Entry 6KD1 (X-ray diffraction, 1.85 A resolution); this record covers chain A.

[Chain A]
Name: Lysozyme C
From: Gallus gallus
Notes: EC 3.2.1.17
UniProtKB: P00698 (LYSC_CHICK); numbering as in UniProt (aligned over 1-147)
Sequence (147 residues; numbered 1 to 147; the number before each row is that of its first residue):
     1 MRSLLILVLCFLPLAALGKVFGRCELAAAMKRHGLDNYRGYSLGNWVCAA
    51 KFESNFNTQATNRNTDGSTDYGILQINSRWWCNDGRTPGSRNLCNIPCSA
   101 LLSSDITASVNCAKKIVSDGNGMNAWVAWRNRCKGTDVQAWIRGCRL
Disordered / not traced: 1-18
Curated features (UniProtKB/Swiss-Prot):
  - active site: E53, D70
  - binding site (substrate): D119
  - natural variant: Y71 (Y71F; Y71S)
Disulfides: C24-C145, C48-C133, C82-C98, C94-C112

[In short]
Curated annotation (UniProt) lists active-site residues E53 and D70 and substrate-binding residue D119.
Chain A is Lysozyme C (Gallus gallus); the structure, Room temperature structure of lysozyme delivered in
agarose by serial millisecond crystallography, was determined by X-ray diffraction (same publication as 6KD2).
